PDB entry 5D80 | X-ray diffraction, 6.20 A resolution (low resolution: residue-level contacts below are approximate; hydrogen-bond / salt-bridge calls are withheld) | chains E and K of the 15 polymer chains in the assembly

# Chain E
Protein: V-type proton ATPase subunit B
From: Saccharomyces cerevisiae
Notes: EC 3.6.3.14
Reference sequence: P16140 (VATB_YEAST); numbering as in UniProt (aligned over 1-517)
Chain sequence (517 residues; row label = number of the first residue in the row):
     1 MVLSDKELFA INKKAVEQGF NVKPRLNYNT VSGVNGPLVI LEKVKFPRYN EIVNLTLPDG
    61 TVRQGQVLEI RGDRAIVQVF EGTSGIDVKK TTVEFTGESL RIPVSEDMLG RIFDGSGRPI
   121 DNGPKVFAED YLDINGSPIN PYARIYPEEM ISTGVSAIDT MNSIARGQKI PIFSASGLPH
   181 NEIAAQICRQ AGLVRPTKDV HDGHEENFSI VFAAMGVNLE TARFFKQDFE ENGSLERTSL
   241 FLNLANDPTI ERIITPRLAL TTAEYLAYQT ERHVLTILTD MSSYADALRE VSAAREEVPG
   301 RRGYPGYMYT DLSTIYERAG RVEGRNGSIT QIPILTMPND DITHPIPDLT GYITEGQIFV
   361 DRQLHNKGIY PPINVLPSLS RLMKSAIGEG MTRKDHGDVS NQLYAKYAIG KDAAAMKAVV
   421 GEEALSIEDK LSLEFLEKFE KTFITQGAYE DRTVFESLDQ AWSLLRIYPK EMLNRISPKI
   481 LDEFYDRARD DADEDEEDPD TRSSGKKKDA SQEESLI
Disordered / not traced: 1-26, 199-205, 487-517
Swiss-Prot annotation at these positions:
  - binding site (ATP): Arg381
  - modified residue (Phosphoserine): Ser4, Ser137, Ser503, Ser504, Ser511, Ser515
  - cross-link (Glycyl lysine isopeptide (Lys-Gly)): Lys14 (interchain with G-Cter in ubiquitin), Lys508 (interchain with G-Cter in ubiquitin)

# Chain K
Protein: V-type proton ATPase subunit E
From: Saccharomyces cerevisiae
Notes: EC 3.6.3.14
Reference sequence: P22203 (VATE_YEAST); residues 1-233 here = UniProt positions 1-233
Chain sequence (233 residues; each row starts with the number of its first residue):
     1 MSSAITALTP NQVNDELNKM QAFIRKEAEE KAKEIQLKAD QEYEIEKTNI VRNETNNIDG
    61 NFKSKLKKAM LSQQITKSTI ANKMRLKVLS AREQSLDGIF EETKEKLSGI ANNRDEYKPI
   121 LQSLIVEALL KLLEPKAIVK ALERDVDLIE SMKDDIMREY GEKAQRAPLE EIVISNDYLN
   181 KDLVSGGVVV SNASDKIEIN NTLEERLKLL SEEALPAIRL ELYGPSKTRK FFD
Disordered / not traced: 1-21, 225-233

# Interface between chain E and chain K
Residue-residue contacts (9; chain E residue first):
  Asn27(E) with Ile197(K); Glu198(K)
  Tyr28(E) with Lys196(K)
  Asn29(E) with Lys196(K)
  Thr30(E) with Lys196(K)
  Pro124(E) with Glu93(K)
  Lys125(E) with Glu93(K)
  Ala128(E) with Pro216(K)
  Glu129(E) with Pro216(K)
Also at the interface, not in a pair above, chain K (8 interface residues in all): Leu89, Ser90, Leu215

# Overview
Chain E and chain K each contribute 8 residues to their interface. Curated annotation (UniProt) lists
ATP-binding residue Arg381(E) on chain E.
Chain E is V-type proton ATPase subunit B and chain K is V-type proton ATPase subunit E, both from
Saccharomyces cerevisiae; the structure, Crystal Structure of Yeast V1-ATPase in the Autoinhibited Form, was
determined by X-ray diffraction together with 5BW9 from the same study.
